Entry 8TUN (electron microscopy, 3.40 A resolution); this record covers chains C and D of the 12 polymer chains in the assembly.

== Chain C (and D) ==
Name: Transport permease protein
From: Caldimonas thermodepolymerans
Notes: chain D of this document is another copy of the same molecule, construct and numbering; everything in this record applies to it too
Reference sequence: A0A2S5T447 (A0A2S5T447_9BURK); residues 4-271 here correspond to UniProt positions 2-269 (UniProt number = residue number - 2)
Sequence (274 residues; each row starts with the number of its first residue; numbers below 1 keep their minus sign (Met-2 is residue -2)):
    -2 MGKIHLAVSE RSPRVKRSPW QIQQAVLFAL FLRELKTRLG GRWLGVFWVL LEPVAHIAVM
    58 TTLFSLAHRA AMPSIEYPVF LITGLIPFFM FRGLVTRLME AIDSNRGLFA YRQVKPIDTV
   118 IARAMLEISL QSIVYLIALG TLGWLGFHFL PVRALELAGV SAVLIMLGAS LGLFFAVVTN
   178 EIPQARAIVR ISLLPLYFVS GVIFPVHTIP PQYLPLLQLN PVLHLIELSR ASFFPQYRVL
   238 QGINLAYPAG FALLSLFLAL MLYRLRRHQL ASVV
Disordered / not traced: -2 to 11, 270-271 (chain D: -2 to 13, 270-271)
Sequence notes: initiating methionine (-2); expression tag (-1 to 3)
Small-molecule neighbours: KJ9 ((2R,5S,8S)-2,5-dihydroxy-5,10-dioxo-8-[(undecanoyloxy)methyl]-4,6,9-trioxa-5lambda~5~-phosphahenicosan-1-yl 3-deoxy-alpha-L-altro-oct-2-ulopyranosidonic acid): Trp45, His53, Arg89, Thr93, Arg94, Arg187, Leu191, Tyr194, Phe195
From the paper describing this entry:
  - binding site for KJ9: Trp45, Arg94, Gln181, Ile185, Ile188, Leu191, Tyr194, Phe195
  - mutagenesis - R89K: decreased stability

== Interface between chain C and chain D ==
Residue-residue contacts - 8 pairs, chain C then chain D:
  Leu60(C) with Tyr210(D), hydrogen bond (backbone-side chain)
  Phe61(C) with Tyr210(D)
  Arg187(C) with Ala184(D)
  Ile188(C) with Arg187(D); Leu191(D)
  Leu191(C) with Ile188(D), hydrophobic; Leu191(D), hydrophobic
  Tyr210(C) with Leu60(D), hydrophobic
Other interface residues (no listed pair), chain C (7 interface residues in all): Pro192

== In short ==
7 residues of chain C face 6 of chain D across their interface, with 1 hydrogen bond. Its one hydrogen-bonded
contact is Leu60(C)-Tyr210(D). Ligands of chain C: compound KJ9. From the paper: a binding site for KJ9 at
Trp45(C), Arg94(C) and Gln181(C) among others; R89K of chain C reduces stability.
Both chains are Transport permease protein (Caldimonas thermodepolymerans). Entry 8TUN (S. thermodepolymerans
KpsM-KpsE in Glycolipid 1 state with rigid body fitted KpsT) was determined by electron microscopy, deposited
together with 8TSH, 8TSI, 8TSL, 8TSW and 8TT3.
